Entry 7XLP (X-ray diffraction, 2.10 A resolution); this record covers chain A.

# Chain A
Molecule: Dual specificity mitogen-activated protein kinase kinase 1
From: Homo sapiens
Notes: EC 2.7.12.2
UniProtKB: Q02750 (MP2K1_HUMAN); residues 37-383 here = UniProt positions 37-383
Sequence (348 residues; each row starts with the number of its first residue):
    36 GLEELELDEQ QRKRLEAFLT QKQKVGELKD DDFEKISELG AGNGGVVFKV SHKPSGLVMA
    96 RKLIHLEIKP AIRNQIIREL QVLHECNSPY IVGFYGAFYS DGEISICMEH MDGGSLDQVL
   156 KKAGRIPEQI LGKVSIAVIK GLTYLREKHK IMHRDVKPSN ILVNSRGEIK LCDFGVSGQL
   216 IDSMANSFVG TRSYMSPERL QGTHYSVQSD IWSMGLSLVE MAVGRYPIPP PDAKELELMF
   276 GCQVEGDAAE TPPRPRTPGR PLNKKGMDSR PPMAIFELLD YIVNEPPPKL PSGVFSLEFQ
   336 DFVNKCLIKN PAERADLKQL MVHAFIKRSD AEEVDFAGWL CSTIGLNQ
Unresolved in the structure: 36, 221-224, 277-306, 383
Sequence notes: expression tag (36); engineered mutation Asn298 (Ser in Q02750), Lys299 (Ser in Q02750), Lys300 (Tyr in Q02750)
Ion coordination: Ca2+ site 1: Asp65, Asp66
Small-molecule neighbours: FZC ((1R,3S)-3-[[6-[2-chloranyl-4-(4-methylpyrimidin-2-yl)oxy-phenyl]-3-methyl-1H-indazol-4-yl]oxy]cyclohexan-1-amine): Leu74, Gly75, Ala76, Asn78, Val82, Ala95, Arg96, Lys97, Leu115, Leu118, Val127, Ile141, Met143, Glu144, His145, Met146, Gly149, Ser150, Gln153, Ser194, Asn195, Leu197, Cys207, Asp208, Phe209, Val211
Swiss-Prot annotation at these positions:
  - region: Glu270 to Pro307 (RAF1-binding)
  - active site: Asp190 (Proton acceptor)
  - binding site (ATP): Leu74 to Val82, Lys97, Met143 to Met146, Ser150 to Gln153, Lys192 to Asn195, Asp208
  - binding site (U0126): Lys97, Asp208 to Val211
  - binding site (K-252a): Glu144 to Met146, Ser194
  - modified residue: Ser218 (Phosphoserine), Ser222 (Phosphoserine), Thr286 (Phosphothreonine), Thr292 (Phosphothreonine)
  - natural variant: Phe53 (F53S: In CFC3), Gln56 (Q56P: In MEL), Lys57 (K57E: In MEL; K57N: In MEL), Gly128 (G128V: In CFC3), Tyr130 (Y130C: In CFC3)
  - mutagenesis: Lys97 (K97A: Loss of catalytic activity. Strongly reduces phosphorylation upon UV irradiation; K97R: Loss of catalytic activity. No effect on BRAF-KSR1 or BRAF-KSR2 dimerization), Ser150 (S150A: No loss of activity), Ser212 (S212A: No loss of activity), Ser218 (S218A: Loss of catalytic activity. No effect on BRAF-KSR1 dimerization; when associated with A-222; S218D: No effect on BRAF-KSR1 dimerization; when associated with D-222), Met219 (M219V: Increases interaction with KSR1 and BRAF; M219W: Increases interaction with KSR1 and BRAF; when associated with L-220), Ala220 (A220L: Increases interaction with KSR1 and BRAF; when associated with w-219), Asn221 (N221Y: Increases interaction with KSR1 and BRAF), Ser222 (S222A: Loss of catalytic activity. No effect on BRAF-KSR1 dimerization; when associated with A-218; S222D: No effect on BRAF-KSR1 dimerization; when associated with D-218), Phe311 (F311S: Loss of interaction with BRAF and KSR1. Loss of BRAF-KSR1 dimerization)

# In short
Ligands of chain A: compound FZC. Asp65 and Asp66 form the Ca2+ site 1. Curated annotation (UniProt) lists
active-site residue Asp190, 23 ATP-binding residues, 5 U0126-binding residues and 4 K-252a-binding residues.
Chain A is Dual specificity mitogen-activated protein kinase kinase 1 (Homo sapiens); the structure, MEK1
bound to DS03090629, was determined by X-ray diffraction together with 7XNC from the same study.
